7VW7 - chains A and G of the 8 polymer chains in the assembly; structure by X-ray diffraction, 3.82 A resolution.

== Chain A ==
Name: V-type sodium ATPase catalytic subunit A
Source organism: Enterococcus hirae
Notes: EC 7.1.2.2
Reference sequence: A0A1V8WY35 (A0A1V8WY35_ENTHR); residues 1-593 here = UniProt positions 1-593
Sequence (600 residues; numbered -6 to 593; the number before each row is that of its first residue; numbers below 1 keep their minus sign (Gly-6 is residue -6)):
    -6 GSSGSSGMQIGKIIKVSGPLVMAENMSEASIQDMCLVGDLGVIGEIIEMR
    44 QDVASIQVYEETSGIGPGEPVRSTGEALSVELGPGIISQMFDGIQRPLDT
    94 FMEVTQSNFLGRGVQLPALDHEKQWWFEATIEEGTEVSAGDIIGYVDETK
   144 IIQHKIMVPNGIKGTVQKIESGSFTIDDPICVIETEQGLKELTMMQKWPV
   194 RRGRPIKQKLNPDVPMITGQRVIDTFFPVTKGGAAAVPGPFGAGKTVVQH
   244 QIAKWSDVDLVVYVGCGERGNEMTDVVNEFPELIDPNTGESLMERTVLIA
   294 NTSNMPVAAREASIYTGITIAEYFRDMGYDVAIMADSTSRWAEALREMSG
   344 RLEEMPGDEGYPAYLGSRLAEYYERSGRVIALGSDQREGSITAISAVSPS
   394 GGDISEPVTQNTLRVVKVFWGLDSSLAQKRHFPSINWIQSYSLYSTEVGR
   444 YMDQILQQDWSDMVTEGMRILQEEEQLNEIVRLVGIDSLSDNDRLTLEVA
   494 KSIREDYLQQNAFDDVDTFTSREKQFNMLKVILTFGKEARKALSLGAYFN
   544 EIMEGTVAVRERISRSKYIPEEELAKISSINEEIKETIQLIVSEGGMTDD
Unresolved in the structure: -6 to -1, 588-593
Modified residues: Mse1, Mse15, Mse19, Mse27, Mse42, Mse83, Mse95, Mse150, Mse187, Mse188, Mse209, Mse266, Mse286, Mse298, Mse320, Mse327, Mse341, Mse348, Mse445, Mse456, Mse461, Mse521, Mse546 (selenomethionine; parent Met); Mse590 (selenomethionine)
Differences from the reference sequence: expression tag (-6 to 0)
What the authors report for this chain:
  - conformationally variable residues: Glu261, Arg262
  - binding site for the ligand ADP: Gly235, Gly237, Lys238, Arg262, Phe425 (from molecular simulation)
  - binding site for tetrafluoroaluminate: Arg262 (from molecular simulation)

== Chain G ==
Name: V-type sodium ATPase subunit D
Source organism: Enterococcus hirae
Notes: EC 3.6.3.14
Reference sequence: A0A7Z9AX30 (A0A7Z9AX30_ENTHR); residues 1-210 here = UniProt positions 1-210
Sequence (217 residues; row label = number of the first residue in the row; numbers below 1 keep their minus sign (Gly-6 is residue -6)):
    -6 GSSGSSGMRLNVNPTRMELTRLKKQLTTATRGHKLLKDKQDELMRQFILL
    44 IRKNNELRQAIEKETQTAMKDFVLAKSTVEEAFIDELLALPAENVSISVV
    94 EKNIMSVKVPLMNFQYDETLNETPLEYGYLHSNAELDRSIDGFTQLLPKL
   144 LKLAEVEKTCQLMAEEIEKTRRRVNALEYMTIPQLEETIYYIKMKLEENE
   194 RAEVTRLIKVKNMGTEE
Unresolved in the structure: -6 to 1, 66-75, 84-85, 89-91, 105-129, 207-210
Modified residues: Mse1, Mse105 (selenomethionine); Mse10, Mse37, Mse62, Mse98, Mse156, Mse173, Mse187, Mse206 (selenomethionine; parent Met)
Differences from the reference sequence: expression tag (-6 to 0)

== Chain A / chain G interface ==
Pairs across the interface (8):
  Glu346(A) with Lys204(G)
  Mse348(A) with Ile201(G), hydrophobic
  Pro349(A) with Val197(G), hydrophobic
  Asp351(A) with Arg194(G), salt bridge
  Glu352(A) with Glu190(G)
  Arg475(A) with Asp31(G), salt bridge
  Leu476(A) with Asp31(G)
  Val477(A) with Arg38(G)
Other interface residues (no listed pair), chain A (9 interface residues in all): Gly350
Other interface residues (no listed pair), chain G (9 interface residues in all): Asp34, Thr198

== Summary ==
Chain A and chain G each contribute 9 residues to their interface, with 2 salt bridges. Among the polar pairs
are Asp351(A)-Arg194(G) and Arg475(A)-Asp31(G). From the paper: a binding site for the ligand ADP at
Gly235(A), Gly237(A) and Lys238(A) among others; a binding site for tetrafluoroaluminate at Arg262(A).
Here chain A is V-type sodium ATPase catalytic subunit A and chain G is V-type sodium ATPase subunit D, both
from Enterococcus hirae. Entry 7VW7 (Crystal structure of the 2 ADP-AlF4-bound V1 complex) was determined by
X-ray diffraction.
